3MVT - chain A; structure by X-ray diffraction, 2.20 A resolution.

== Chain A ==
Protein: Adenosine deaminase
Organism: Mus musculus
Notes: EC 3.5.4.4
UniProtKB: P03958 (ADA_MOUSE); numbering as in UniProt (aligned over 4-352)
Chain sequence (349 residues; numbered 4 to 352; the number before each row is that of its first residue):
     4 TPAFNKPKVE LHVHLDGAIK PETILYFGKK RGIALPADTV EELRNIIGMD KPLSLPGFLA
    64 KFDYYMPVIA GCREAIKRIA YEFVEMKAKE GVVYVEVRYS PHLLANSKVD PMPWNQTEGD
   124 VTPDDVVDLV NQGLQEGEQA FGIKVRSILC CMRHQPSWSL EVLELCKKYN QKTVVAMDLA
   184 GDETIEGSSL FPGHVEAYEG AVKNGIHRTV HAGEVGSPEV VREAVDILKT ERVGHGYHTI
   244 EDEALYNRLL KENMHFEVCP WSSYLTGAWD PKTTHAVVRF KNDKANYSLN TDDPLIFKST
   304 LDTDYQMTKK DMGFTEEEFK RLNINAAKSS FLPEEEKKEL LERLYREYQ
Swiss-Prot annotation at these positions:
  - active site: Glu217 (Proton donor)
  - binding site (Zn(2+)): His15, His17, His214, Asp295
  - binding site (substrate): His17, Asp19, Gly184, Asp296
  - site: Leu58 (Important for interaction with adenosine receptors and increasing their affinity for agonists), Leu62 (Important for interaction with adenosine receptors and increasing their affinity for agonists), His238 (Important for catalytic activity)
  - modified residue (N6-acetyllysine): Lys54, Lys232
From the paper describing this entry:
  - binding site for glycerol: His17, Asp19

== In short ==
From UniProt: active-site residue Glu217, 4 Zn2+-binding residues and 4 substrate-binding residues. The paper
reports a binding site for glycerol at His17 and Asp19.
Chain A is Adenosine deaminase (Mus musculus); the structure, Crystal structure of apo mADA at 2.2A
resolution, was determined by X-ray diffraction, deposited together with 3MVI.
